PDB entry 8BR2 | electron microscopy, 2.90 A resolution | chains D and H of the 8 polymer chains in the assembly

Chain D:
Protein: DNA repair protein RAD51 homolog 1
Organism: Homo sapiens
UniProtKB: Q06609 (RAD51_HUMAN); residue numbers follow UniProt; this construct covers 1-339
Amino-acid sequence (339 residues; each row starts with the number of its first residue):
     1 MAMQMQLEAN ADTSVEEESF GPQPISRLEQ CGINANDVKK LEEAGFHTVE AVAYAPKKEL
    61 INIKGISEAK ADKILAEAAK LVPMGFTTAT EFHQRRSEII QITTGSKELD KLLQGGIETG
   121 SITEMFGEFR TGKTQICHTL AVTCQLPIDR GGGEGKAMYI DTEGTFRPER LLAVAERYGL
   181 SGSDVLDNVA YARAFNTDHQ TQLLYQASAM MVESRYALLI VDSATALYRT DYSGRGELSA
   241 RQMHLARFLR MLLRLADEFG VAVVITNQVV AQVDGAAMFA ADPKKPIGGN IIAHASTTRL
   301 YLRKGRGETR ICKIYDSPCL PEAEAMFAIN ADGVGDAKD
Not modelled in the structure: 1-20, 275-282
Bound ions: Ca2+ site 1: Thr134, Glu163 (together with ATP); Ca2+ site 2: Ala293, His294, Ser296, Asp316 (together with ATP)
Small-molecule neighbours:
  - ATP (adenosine-5'-triphosphate), molecule 1: Glu128, Phe129, Arg130, Thr131, Gly132, Lys133, Thr134, Gln135, Glu163, Arg170, Arg310, Ile329, Asn330, Ala331
  - ATP, molecule 2: Ala293, His294, Ser296, Asp316, Ser317, Pro318, Cys319, Leu320, Pro321, Glu322
What the authors report for this chain:
  - binding site for ATP: His294

Chain H:
Molecule: 20-nt DNA strand
Sequence (20 nucleotides; numbered 1 to 20; the number before each row is that of its first residue):
     1 GCGAGCTCGA TGCACCTCCA

Interface between chain D and chain H:
Pairs across the interface (7; chain D residue first):
  Arg235(D) with DC13(H), sugar contact; DA14(H), hydrogen bond to the sugar
  Gly236(D) with DA14(H), phosphate contact; DC15(H), phosphate contact
  Ser239(D) with DC15(H), base contact
  Val273(D) with DT11(H), base contact
  Asp274(D) with DT11(H), base contact
Interface residues without a listed pair, chain H (5 interface residues in all): DA10

Summary:
Chain D and chain H each contribute 5 residues to their interface, with 1 hydrogen bond. The hydrogen-bonded
pair is Arg235(D)-DA14(H). Chain D binds ATP. Thr134(D) and Glu163(D) coordinate Ca2+ site 1. Ala293(D),
His294(D), Ser296(D) and Asp316(D) coordinate Ca2+ site 2. From the paper: a binding site for ATP at
His294(D).
Chain D is DNA repair protein RAD51 homolog 1 (Homo sapiens) and chain H is a 20-nt DNA strand; the structure,
CryoEM structure of the post-synaptic RAD51 nucleoprotein filament in the presence of ATP and Ca2+, was
determined by electron microscopy together with 8BQ2 and 8BSC from the same study.
